PDB entry 1S57 | X-ray diffraction, 1.80 A resolution | chains B and F of the 6 polymer chains in the assembly

Chain B (and F):
Name: Nucleoside diphosphate kinase II
Source organism: Arabidopsis thaliana
Notes: EC 2.7.4.6; chain F of this document is another copy of the same molecule, construct and numbering; everything in this record applies to it too
Reference sequence: O64903 (NDK2_ARATH); numbering as in UniProt (aligned over 79-231)
Chain sequence (153 residues; numbered 79 to 231; the number before each row is that of its first residue):
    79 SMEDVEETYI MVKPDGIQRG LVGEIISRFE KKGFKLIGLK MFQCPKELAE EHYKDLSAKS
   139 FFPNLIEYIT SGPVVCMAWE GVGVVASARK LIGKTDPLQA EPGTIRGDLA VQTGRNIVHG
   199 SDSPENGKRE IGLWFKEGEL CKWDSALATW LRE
Disordered / not traced: 79-82 (chain F: fully traced)
UniProt features mapped onto this chain:
  - active site: H197 (Pros-phosphohistidine intermediate)
  - binding site (ATP): K91, F139, R167, T173, R184, N194
From the paper describing this entry:
  - catalytic residues: H197 (proposed by the authors, not directly observed)

How chain B and chain F interact:
Contacting residue pairs (45; chain B residue first):
  I95(B) - W221(F)  hydrophobic
  Q96(B) - W221(F)
  Q96(B) - D222(F)  hydrogen bond (side chain-backbone)
  Q96(B) - S223(F)
  Q96(B) - A224(F)  hydrogen bond (side chain-backbone)
  G98(B) - E108(F)
  L99(B) - E108(F)  hydrogen bond (backbone-side chain)
  V100(B) - E108(F)  hydrogen bond (backbone-side chain)
  G101(B) - G101(F)
  G101(B) - I104(F)
  G101(B) - S105(F)
  G101(B) - E108(F)  hydrogen bond (backbone-side chain)
  E102(B) - S105(F)  hydrogen bond (backbone-side chain)
  I104(B) - G101(F)
  I104(B) - I104(F)  hydrophobic
  S105(B) - G101(F)
  S105(B) - E102(F)  hydrogen bond (side chain-backbone)
  E108(B) - G98(F)
  E108(B) - L99(F)  hydrogen bond (side chain-backbone)
  E108(B) - V100(F)  hydrogen bond (side chain-backbone)
  E108(B) - G101(F)  hydrogen bond (side chain-backbone)
  L114(B) - M119(F)
  I115(B) - M119(F)
  L117(B) - L117(F)  hydrophobic
  L117(B) - K118(F)
  L117(B) - M119(F)  hydrogen bond (backbone-backbone)
  K118(B) - L117(F)
  M119(B) - L114(F)
  M119(B) - I115(F)
  M119(B) - L117(F)  hydrogen bond (backbone-backbone)
  M119(B) - C219(F)
  F120(B) - C219(F)  hydrophobic
  Q121(B) - C219(F)
  P151(B) - C219(F)  hydrophobic
  P151(B) - W221(F)
  C219(B) - M119(F)
  C219(B) - F120(F)
  C219(B) - Q121(F)
  K220(B) - Q121(F)  hydrogen bond (backbone-side chain)
  W221(B) - I95(F)  hydrophobic
  W221(B) - Q96(F)
  W221(B) - P151(F)
  D222(B) - Q96(F)  hydrogen bond (backbone-side chain)
  S223(B) - Q96(F)
  A224(B) - Q96(F)  hydrogen bond (backbone-side chain)
Interface residues without a listed pair, chain B (27 interface residues in all): G116, V153, E217
Interface residues without a listed pair, chain F (26 interface residues in all): G116, V153, E217

Overview:
Chain B and chain F form an interface of 27 and 26 residues respectively, with 15 hydrogen bonds. Polar pairs
include Q96(B)-D222(F), Q96(B)-A224(F) and L99(B)-E108(F). UniProt lists active-site residue H197(B) and 6
ATP-binding residues on chain B. The paper reports the catalytic residue H197(B).
Both chains are Nucleoside diphosphate kinase II (Arabidopsis thaliana). Entry 1S57 (crystal structure of
nucleoside diphosphate kinase 2 from Arabidopsis) was determined by X-ray diffraction (same publication as
1S59 and 1U8W).
